PDB entry 7TDZ | electron microscopy, 6.90 A resolution (low resolution: residue-level contacts below are approximate; hydrogen-bond / salt-bridge calls are withheld) | chains R and T of the 32 polymer chains in the assembly

[Chain R]
Name: Nup88A protein
Source organism: Xenopus laevis
UniProt: Q4KLQ6 (Q4KLQ6_XENLA); residues 1-728 here = UniProt positions 1-728
Sequence (728 residues; each row starts with the number of its first residue):
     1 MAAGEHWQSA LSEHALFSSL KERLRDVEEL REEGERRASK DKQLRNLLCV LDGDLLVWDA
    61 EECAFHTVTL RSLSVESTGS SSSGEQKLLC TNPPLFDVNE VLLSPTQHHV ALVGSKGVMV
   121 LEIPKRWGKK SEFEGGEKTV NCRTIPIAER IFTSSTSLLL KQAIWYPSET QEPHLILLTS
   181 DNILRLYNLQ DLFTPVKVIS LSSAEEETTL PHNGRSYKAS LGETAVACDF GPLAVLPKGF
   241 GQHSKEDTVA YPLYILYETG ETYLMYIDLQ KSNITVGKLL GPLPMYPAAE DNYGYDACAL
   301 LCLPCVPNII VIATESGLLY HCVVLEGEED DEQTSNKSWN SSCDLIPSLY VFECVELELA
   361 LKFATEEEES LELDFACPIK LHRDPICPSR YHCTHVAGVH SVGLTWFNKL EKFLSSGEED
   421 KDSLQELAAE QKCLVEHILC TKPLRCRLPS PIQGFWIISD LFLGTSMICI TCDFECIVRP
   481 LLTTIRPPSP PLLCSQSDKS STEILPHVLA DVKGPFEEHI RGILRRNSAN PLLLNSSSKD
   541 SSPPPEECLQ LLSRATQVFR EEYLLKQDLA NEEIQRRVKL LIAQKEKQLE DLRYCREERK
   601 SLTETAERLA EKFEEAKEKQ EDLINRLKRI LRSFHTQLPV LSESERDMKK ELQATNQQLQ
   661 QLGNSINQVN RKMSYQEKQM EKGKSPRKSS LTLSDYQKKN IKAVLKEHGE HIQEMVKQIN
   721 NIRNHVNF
Unresolved in the structure: 637-641, 686-728

[Chain T]
Name: Nup62
Source organism: Xenopus laevis
UniProt: Q91349 (Q91349_XENLA); numbering as in UniProt (aligned over 1-547)
Sequence (547 residues; each row starts with the number of its first residue):
     1 MSGFNFGAAS AGGFSFGNPK STTTTAPTGF SFGAATAAPS GGFSFGTATP TPASTTGQTS
    61 GLFSFSNPAP SLAPTSGFSF GAQVTSTPAP SSGGLAFGAN TSKLNSGVGN QPAGGTTQTS
   121 QPMGGFSFGA ATTQTQPSAT SVGGFSFAGG VGSTSTNVFA QPAASTGITL QSAVSTAAAP
   181 TATTSQPTST FSFGTQPQAA PALNFGLLSS SSVLSTASTP AAAQPVAPTT GLSLNFGKPA
   241 DTSAAVTSTG STTTNTPSLS SLLGTSGPSL FSSVATSTVP SVVSTVASGL SLTSTATSTG
   301 FGMKTLASSA VPTGTLATST ASLGVKAPLA GTIVQANAVG SAAATGISTA TAMTYAQLEN
   361 LINKWSLELE DQEKHFLQQA TQVNAWDRTL MQNGERITTL HREMEKVKLD QKRLDQELDF
   421 ILSQQKELED LLTPLEESVK EQSGTIYLQH ADEEREKTYK LAENIDAQLK RMAQDLKEVI
   481 EHLNTSAGPG DASNPLQQIC KILNAHMDSL QWIDQNSALL QRKVEQVTKE CESRRKEQER
   541 GFSIAFD
Unresolved in the structure: 1-356, 446-447, 489-547

[Interface between chain R and chain T]
Residue-residue contacts (186; chain R residue first):
  M1(R) - K374(T)
  E436(R) - S366(T)
  I438(R) - I362(T)
  I438(R) - N363(T)
  L439(R) - E359(T)
  L439(R) - I362(T)
  C440(R) - L358(T)
  C440(R) - I362(T)
  P443(R) - L358(T)
  C469(R) - E359(T)
  T471(R) - E359(T)
  E475(R) - Q357(T)
  C476(R) - N360(T)
  I477(R) - E359(T)
  I477(R) - N360(T)
  I477(R) - N363(T)
  V478(R) - N360(T)
  V478(R) - N363(T)
  R479(R) - E359(T)
  R479(R) - N360(T)
  R479(R) - L361(T)
  R479(R) - I362(T)
  R479(R) - N363(T)
  R479(R) - K364(T)
  R479(R) - W365(T)
  R479(R) - S366(T)
  P480(R) - N363(T)
  P480(R) - L367(T)
  L481(R) - E370(T)
  L482(R) - E370(T)
  P487(R) - E373(T)
  P488(R) - E373(T)
  P488(R) - L377(T)
  S489(R) - L377(T)
  P490(R) - E373(T)
  P490(R) - K374(T)
  P490(R) - F376(T)
  P490(R) - L377(T)
  P490(R) - Q378(T)
  P490(R) - T381(T)
  P491(R) - L377(T)
  P491(R) - Q378(T)
  P491(R) - A380(T)
  P491(R) - T381(T)
  P491(R) - Q382(T)
  L492(R) - L377(T)
  L492(R) - A380(T)
  L492(R) - T381(T)
  L492(R) - Q382(T)  covalent bond
  L492(R) - V383(T)
  L492(R) - N384(T)
  L492(R) - A385(T)
  L493(R) - Q378(T)
  L493(R) - Q379(T)
  L493(R) - A380(T)
  L493(R) - T381(T)  covalent bond
  L493(R) - Q382(T)
  L493(R) - V383(T)
  L493(R) - N384(T)
  L493(R) - A385(T)
  L493(R) - W386(T)
  C494(R) - A380(T)
  C494(R) - T381(T)
  C494(R) - Q382(T)
  C494(R) - V383(T)
  C494(R) - N384(T)  covalent bond
  C494(R) - A385(T)
  C494(R) - W386(T)
  C494(R) - D387(T)
  C494(R) - R388(T)
  S495(R) - T381(T)
  S495(R) - N384(T)
  S495(R) - A385(T)
  Q496(R) - A385(T)
  Q496(R) - W386(T)
  Q496(R) - R388(T)
  Q496(R) - T389(T)
  S501(R) - Q392(T)
  E503(R) - M391(T)
  E503(R) - Q392(T)
  E503(R) - E395(T)
  R526(R) - L369(T)
  N530(R) - I362(T)
  P531(R) - I362(T)
  L532(R) - Q357(T)
  L532(R) - L358(T)
  L532(R) - E359(T)
  L532(R) - N360(T)
  L532(R) - L361(T)
  L532(R) - I362(T)
  L532(R) - N363(T)
  L533(R) - Q357(T)
  L533(R) - L358(T)
  L533(R) - E359(T)
  L533(R) - I362(T)
  L534(R) - Q357(T)
  L534(R) - L358(T)
  L534(R) - E359(T)
  N535(R) - Q357(T)
  N535(R) - L358(T)
  F559(R) - W365(T)
  A570(R) - F376(T)
  I574(R) - F376(T)
  R577(R) - V383(T)
  R577(R) - N384(T)
  R577(R) - D387(T)
  L581(R) - V383(T)
  L581(R) - D387(T)
  Q584(R) - D387(T)
  Q584(R) - L390(T)
  Q584(R) - M391(T)
  Q588(R) - L390(T)
  L592(R) - I397(T)
  Y594(R) - H401(T)
  C595(R) - I397(T)
  C595(R) - H401(T)
  C595(R) - M404(T)
  E598(R) - H401(T)
  E598(R) - M404(T)
  E598(R) - E405(T)
  E598(R) - K408(T)
  R599(R) - M404(T)
  L602(R) - M404(T)
  L602(R) - V407(T)
  L602(R) - K408(T)
  L602(R) - Q411(T)
  T605(R) - Q411(T)
  A606(R) - Q411(T)
  L609(R) - Q411(T)
  L609(R) - L414(T)
  L609(R) - D415(T)
  L609(R) - L418(T)
  K612(R) - D419(T)
  K612(R) - L422(T)
  F613(R) - L418(T)
  A616(R) - L422(T)
  A616(R) - Q425(T)
  K619(R) - E429(T)
  Q620(R) - Q425(T)
  L623(R) - Q425(T)
  L623(R) - E429(T)
  R626(R) - T433(T)
  R626(R) - E436(T)
  L627(R) - L432(T)
  L627(R) - E436(T)
  I630(R) - E436(T)
  L631(R) - E453(T)
  L631(R) - E456(T)
  L631(R) - K460(T)
  R632(R) - E453(T)
  R632(R) - K457(T)
  S633(R) - Q449(T)
  S633(R) - E453(T)
  F634(R) - L435(T)
  F634(R) - V439(T)
  F634(R) - Q449(T)
  H635(R) - L448(T)
  H635(R) - Q449(T)  covalent bond
  H635(R) - H450(T)
  H635(R) - A451(T)
  H635(R) - D452(T)
  H635(R) - E453(T)
  H635(R) - E454(T)
  H635(R) - R455(T)
  H635(R) - E456(T)
  T636(R) - Q449(T)
  T636(R) - H450(T)
  T636(R) - E453(T)
  E645(R) - R455(T)
  K649(R) - T458(T)
  L652(R) - A462(T)
  L652(R) - I465(T)
  Q653(R) - L461(T)
  N656(R) - I465(T)
  N656(R) - Q468(T)
  L659(R) - I465(T)
  L659(R) - L469(T)
  L659(R) - M472(T)
  Q660(R) - Q468(T)
  L662(R) - M472(T)
  G663(R) - M472(T)
  I666(R) - L476(T)
  N670(R) - V479(T)
  M673(R) - V479(T)
  M673(R) - L483(T)
  E677(R) - S486(T)
Other interface residues (no listed pair), chain R (91 interface residues in all): V399, H437, T441, I452, D498, L505, E517, K585, D591, E607, E615, R646
Other interface residues (no listed pair), chain T (81 interface residues in all): H375, G394, K426, K440, S443, Y459, H482

[Summary]
91 residues of chain R and 81 residues of chain T are in contact, with 4 covalent bonds.
Chain R is Nup88A protein and chain T is Nup62, both from Xenopus laevis; the structure, Cryo-EM model of
protomer of the cytoplasmic ring of the nuclear pore complex from Xenopus laevis, was determined by electron
microscopy.
